8G9U - chains A and K of the 17 polymer chains in the assembly; structure by electron microscopy, 3.00 A resolution.

Chain A:
Molecule: CRISPR-associated protein, Csd2 family
Organism: Neisseria lactamica
UniProt: D0W8X6 (D0W8X6_NEILA); numbering as in UniProt (aligned over 2-283)
Chain sequence (283 residues; row label = number of the first residue in the row):
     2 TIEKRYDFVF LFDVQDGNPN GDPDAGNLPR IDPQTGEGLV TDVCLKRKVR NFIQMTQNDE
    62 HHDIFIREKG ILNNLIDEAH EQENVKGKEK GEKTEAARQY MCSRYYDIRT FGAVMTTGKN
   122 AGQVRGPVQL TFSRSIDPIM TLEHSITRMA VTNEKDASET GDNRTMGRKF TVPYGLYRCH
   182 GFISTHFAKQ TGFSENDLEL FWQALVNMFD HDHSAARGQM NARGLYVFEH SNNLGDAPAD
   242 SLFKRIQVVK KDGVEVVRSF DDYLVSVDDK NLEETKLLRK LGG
Sequence notes: expression tag (284)

Chain K:
Molecule: crRNA
Organism: Neisseria lactamica
Sequence (43 nucleotides; row label = number of the first residue in the row):
     1 GUUGAAACAG GGUCAGCUUG CCGUAGGUGG CAUCGCCCUC GUC

Chain A / chain K interface:
Residue-residue contacts - 68 pairs, chain A then chain K:
  Asn-21(A) with G26(K), phosphate contact; G27(K), hydrogen bond to the phosphate; U28(K), phosphate contact
  Gly-22(A) with G27(K), sugar contact; U28(K), hydrogen bond to the phosphate
  Asp-23(A) with G27(K), sugar contact
  Asp-25(A) with G27(K), base contact
  Asn-28(A) with G27(K), base contact; U28(K), base contact
  Arg-31(A) with G27(K), salt bridge to the phosphate
  Thr-42(A) with G26(K), phosphate contact; G27(K), hydrogen bond to the phosphate
  Val-44(A) with U24(K), sugar contact; A25(K), phosphate contact; G26(K), phosphate contact; G27(K), phosphate contact
  Cys-45(A) with G26(K), phosphate contact; G27(K), phosphate contact; U28(K), hydrogen bond to the phosphate
  Lys-47(A) with A25(K), salt bridge to the phosphate
  Arg-48(A) with G26(K), salt bridge to the phosphate
  Lys-49(A) with G26(K), sugar contact; U28(K), salt bridge to the phosphate
  Arg-51(A) with U24(K), hydrogen bond to the phosphate; A25(K), salt bridge to the phosphate; G26(K), salt bridge to the phosphate
  Arg-68(A) with G26(K), base contact
  Phe-112(A) with A25(K), phosphate contact
  Gly-113(A) with G23(K), phosphate contact; U24(K), hydrogen bond to the phosphate
  Ala-114(A) with G23(K), sugar contact; U24(K), sugar contact
  Val-115(A) with G23(K), base contact; U24(K), base contact
  Thr-117(A) with G23(K), hydrogen bond to the base
  Gln-124(A) with G20(K), hydrogen bond to the base; C22(K), sugar contact; G23(K), base contact
  Val-125(A) with G23(K), hydrogen bond to the sugar; U24(K), sugar contact
  Arg-126(A) with G20(K), base contact; G23(K), hydrogen bond to the phosphate; U24(K), phosphate contact
  Gly-127(A) with U24(K), phosphate contact
  Gln-130(A) with U24(K), hydrogen bond to the phosphate
  Ile-147(A) with C31(K), base contact; U33(K), phosphate contact
  Thr-148(A) with C31(K), hydrogen bond to the sugar; A32(K), sugar contact; U33(K), hydrogen bond to the phosphate
  Arg-149(A) with G30(K), base contact; C31(K), phosphate contact; A32(K), phosphate contact
  Met-150(A) with A32(K), hydrogen bond to the phosphate
  Arg-165(A) with A32(K), hydrogen bond to the base; C34(K), hydrogen bond to the sugar
  Thr-166(A) with C31(K), base contact
  Arg-169(A) with C31(K), base contact
  Lys-170(A) with G30(K), hydrogen bond to the sugar; C31(K), salt bridge to the phosphate
  Ser-215(A) with G29(K), hydrogen bond to the phosphate; G30(K), hydrogen bond to the phosphate
  Ala-216(A) with G30(K), hydrogen bond to the phosphate; C31(K), phosphate contact
  Ala-217(A) with G29(K), phosphate contact; G30(K), phosphate contact
  Arg-218(A) with U28(K), salt bridge to the phosphate; G29(K), salt bridge to the phosphate
Other interface residues (no listed pair), chain A (42 interface residues in all): Asn-19, Pro-20, Asp-43, Ser-146, Thr-153, Met-167

In short:
42 residues of chain A and 14 residues of chain K are in contact, with 20 hydrogen bonds and 9 salt bridges.
Polar pairs include Thr-117(A)/G23(K), Gln-124(A)/G20(K) and Arg-165(A)/A32(K).
Chain A is CRISPR-associated protein, Csd2 family and chain K is crRNA, both from Neisseria lactamica; the
structure, Exploiting Activation and Inactivation Mechanisms in Type I-C CRISPR-Cas3 for Genome Editing
Applications, was determined by electron microscopy, deposited together with 8G9S, 8G9T, 8GAF, 8GAM and 8GAN.
